Entry 4P8X (X-ray diffraction, 2.48 A resolution); this record covers chain A.

== Chain A ==
Molecule: Chitinase-3-like protein 2
From: Homo sapiens
UniProt: Q15782 (CH3L2_HUMAN); residues 27-390 here = UniProt positions 27-390
Sequence (371 residues; row label = number of the first residue in the row):
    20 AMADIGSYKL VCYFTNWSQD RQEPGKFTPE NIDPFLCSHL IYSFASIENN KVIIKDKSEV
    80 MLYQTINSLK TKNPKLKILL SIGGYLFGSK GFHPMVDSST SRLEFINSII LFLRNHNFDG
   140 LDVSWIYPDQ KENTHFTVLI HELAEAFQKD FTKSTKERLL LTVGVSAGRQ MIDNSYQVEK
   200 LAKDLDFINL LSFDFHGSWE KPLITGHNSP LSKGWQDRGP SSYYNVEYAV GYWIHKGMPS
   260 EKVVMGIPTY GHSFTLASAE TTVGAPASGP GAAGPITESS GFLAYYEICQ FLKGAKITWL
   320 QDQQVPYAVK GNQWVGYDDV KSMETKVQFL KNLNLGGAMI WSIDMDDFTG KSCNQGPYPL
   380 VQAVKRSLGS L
Not modelled in the structure: 20-25
Disulfide bonds: Cys-31/Cys-56, Cys-308/Cys-372
Differences from the reference sequence: expression tag (20-26); engineered mutation Val-182 (Ala in Q15782), Trp-318 (Arg in Q15782)
Curated features (UniProtKB/Swiss-Prot):
  - binding site (chitin): Asp-75, Lys-76, Gly-102 to Leu-105, Tyr-146, Leu-210 to Asp-213, Trp-360
  - glycosylation: Asn-35 (N-linked (GlcNAc...) asparagine)
  - natural variant: Val-182 (A182V: this construct carries the variant), Trp-318 (R318W: this construct carries the variant)
  - mutagenesis: Ser-143 (S143D: Confers chitinase activity; when associated with E-145), Ile-145 (I145E: Confers chitinase activity; when associated with D-143)
From the paper describing this entry:
  - binding site for N-acetylglucosamine: Trp-36, Trp-218, Tyr-243, Trp-360
  - conformationally variable residues (loop rearrangement, side-chain flip): Tyr-104, Leu-105, Tyr-243, Phe-301, Met-364
  - contacts within the chain: Asn-35/Tyr-61, Asn-35/Asp-75, Trp-318/Pro-325 (hydrophobic contact), Trp-318/Lys-340 (hydrophobic contact)
  - mutagenesis - W36A, Y243A, W360A (102-fold): decreased binding to GlcNAc6
  - mutagenesis - W360A: decreased binding to GlcNAc5
  - mutagenesis - Y243A: unchanged binding to GlcNAc2
  - mutagenesis - Y243A: unchanged binding to GlcNAc3
  - mutagenesis - W36A, W360A: abolished binding to GlcNAc2
  - mutagenesis - W36A, W360A: decreased binding to GlcNAc4

== Summary ==
Curated annotation (UniProt) lists 12 chitin-binding residues and 2 mutagenesis sites. The paper reports a
binding site for N-acetylglucosamine at Trp-36, Trp-218 and Tyr-243 among others; W36A, Y243A and W360A reduce
binding to GlcNAc6.
Chain A is Chitinase-3-like protein 2 (Homo sapiens); the structure, The crystal structures of YKL-39 in the
presence of chitooligosaccharides (GlcNAc6) were solved to resolutions of ..., was determined by X-ray
diffraction (same publication as 4P8V, 4P8W and 4P8U).
